Entry 5E40 (X-ray diffraction, 2.05 A resolution); this record covers chains A and B.

Chain A (and B):
Molecule: 3-deoxy-D-arabinoheptulosonate-7-phosphate synthase
From: Mycobacterium tuberculosis
Notes: EC 2.5.1.54; chain B of this document is another copy of the same molecule, construct and numbering; everything in this record applies to it too
Reference sequence: A0A0E8NFD1 (A0A0E8NFD1_MYCTX); numbering as in UniProt (aligned over 1-462)
Amino-acid sequence (464 residues; row label = number of the first residue in the row; numbers below 1 keep their minus sign (Gly-1 is residue -1)):
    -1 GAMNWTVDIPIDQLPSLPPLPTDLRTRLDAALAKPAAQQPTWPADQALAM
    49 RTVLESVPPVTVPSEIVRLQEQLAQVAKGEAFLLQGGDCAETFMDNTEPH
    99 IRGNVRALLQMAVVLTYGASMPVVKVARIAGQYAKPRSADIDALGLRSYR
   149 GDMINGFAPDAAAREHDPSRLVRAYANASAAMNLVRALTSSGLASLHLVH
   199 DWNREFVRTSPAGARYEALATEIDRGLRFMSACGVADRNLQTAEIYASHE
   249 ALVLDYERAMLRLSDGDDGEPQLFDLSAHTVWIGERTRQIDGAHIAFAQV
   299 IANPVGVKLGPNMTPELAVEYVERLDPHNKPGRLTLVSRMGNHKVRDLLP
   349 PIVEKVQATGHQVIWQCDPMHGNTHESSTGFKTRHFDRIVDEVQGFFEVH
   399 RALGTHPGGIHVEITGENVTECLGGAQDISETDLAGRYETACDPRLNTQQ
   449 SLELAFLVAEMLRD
Unresolved in the structure: -1 to 0 (chain B: -1 to 0, 10-15)
Sequence notes: expression tag (-1 to 0)
Bound ions: Mn2+: Cys87, His369, Glu411, Asp441
Ligand contacts:
  - D-tyrosine (DTY), molecule 1: Asp10, Val55, Val170, Tyr173, Ala174
  - D-tyrosine (DTY), molecule 2: Phe91, Met92, Arg171, Ala174, Asn175, Ala178
What the authors report for this chain:
  - mutagenesis - N175A: unchanged binding to l-Tyr
  - allosteric site: Asn175

Chain A / chain B interface:
Pairs across the interface (64; chain A residue first):
  Trp3(A) - Ile7(B)  hydrogen bond (backbone-backbone)
  Thr4(A) - Thr4(B)
  Thr4(A) - Val5(B)  hydrogen bond (side chain-backbone)
  Thr4(A) - Ile7(B)
  Val5(A) - Thr4(B)
  Val5(A) - Val5(B)  hydrogen bond (backbone-backbone)
  Val5(A) - Ile7(B)  hydrophobic
  Val5(A) - Met48(B)  hydrophobic
  Asp6(A) - Asn2(B)
  Asp6(A) - Trp3(B)
  Asp6(A) - Thr4(B)
  Asp6(A) - Ser167(B)
  Ile7(A) - Asn2(B)
  Ile7(A) - Trp3(B)  hydrogen bond (backbone-backbone)
  Ile7(A) - Val170(B)  hydrophobic
  Pro8(A) - Met1(B)
  Pro8(A) - Asn2(B)
  Pro8(A) - Ser167(B)
  Pro8(A) - Arg171(B)
  Ile9(A) - Met1(B)  hydrogen bond (backbone-backbone)
  Ile9(A) - Asn2(B)
  Ile9(A) - Trp3(B)
  Asp10(A) - Arg171(B)  salt bridge
  Leu12(A) - Met92(B)  hydrophobic
  Pro13(A) - Met92(B)
  Met48(A) - Met1(B)  hydrophobic
  Pro56(A) - Asn94(B)
  Pro56(A) - Ala178(B)
  Pro57(A) - Glu96(B)
  Pro57(A) - Asn181(B)  hydrogen bond (backbone-side chain)
  Val58(A) - Asn181(B)  hydrogen bond (backbone-side chain)
  Val60(A) - Leu182(B)  hydrophobic
  Ser62(A) - Ser189(B)
  Glu63(A) - Ala185(B)
  Asn94(A) - Pro56(B)
  Glu96(A) - Pro57(B)
  Ser167(A) - Asn2(B)
  Ser167(A) - Trp3(B)
  Val170(A) - Trp3(B)
  Arg171(A) - Trp3(B)
  Arg171(A) - Thr4(B)  hydrogen bond (side chain-backbone)
  Arg171(A) - Val5(B)
  Arg171(A) - Asp6(B)  salt bridge
  Tyr173(A) - Ala178(B)
  Ala174(A) - Trp3(B)  hydrophobic
  Ser177(A) - Asn181(B)
  Ala178(A) - Pro56(B)
  Ala178(A) - Tyr173(B)
  Met180(A) - Asn181(B)
  Asn181(A) - Pro57(B)  hydrogen bond (side chain-backbone)
  Asn181(A) - Val58(B)  hydrogen bond (side chain-backbone)
  Asn181(A) - Ser177(B)
  Asn181(A) - Met180(B)
  Asn181(A) - Asn181(B)  hydrogen bond (backbone-side chain)
  Asn181(A) - Arg184(B)  hydrogen bond
  Leu182(A) - Val60(B)  hydrophobic
  Arg184(A) - Asn181(B)  hydrogen bond
  Arg184(A) - Arg184(B)
  Arg184(A) - Ala185(B)
  Ala185(A) - Glu63(B)
  Ala185(A) - Arg184(B)
  Ser189(A) - Val60(B)
  Ser189(A) - Ser62(B)  hydrogen bond
  Arg236(A) - Asn237(B)  hydrogen bond
Interface residues without a listed pair, chain A (39 interface residues in all): Leu15, Ala47, Ser54, Thr95, Ile99, Ser188
Interface residues without a listed pair, chain B (38 interface residues in all): Ala47, Val51, Ser54, Thr95, Pro97, Ile99, Asp165, Arg260

Overview:
Chain A and chain B form an interface of 39 and 38 residues respectively, with 15 hydrogen bonds and 2 salt
bridges. Polar contacts include Asp10(A)-Arg171(B), Arg171(A)-Asp6(B) and Thr4(A)-Val5(B). Bound to chain A:
D-tyrosine. The paper reports that N175A of chain A leaves binding to l-Tyr unchanged; an allosteric site at
Asn175(A).
Chain A and chain B are both 3-deoxy-D-arabinoheptulosonate-7-phosphate synthase (Mycobacterium tuberculosis);
the structure, 3-Deoxy-D-arabino-heptulosonate 7-phosphate synthase from Mycobacterium tuberculosis with
D-tyrosine bound in the phenylalanine binding site, was determined by X-ray diffraction together with 5E2L,
5E4N and 5E7Z from the same study.
